Entry 7W14 (electron microscopy, 2.20 A resolution); this record covers chains B and D of the 5 polymer chains in the assembly.

Chain B:
Protein: Capsid protein VP2
From: Coxsackievirus B3
Amino-acid sequence (263 residues; row label = number of the first residue in the row):
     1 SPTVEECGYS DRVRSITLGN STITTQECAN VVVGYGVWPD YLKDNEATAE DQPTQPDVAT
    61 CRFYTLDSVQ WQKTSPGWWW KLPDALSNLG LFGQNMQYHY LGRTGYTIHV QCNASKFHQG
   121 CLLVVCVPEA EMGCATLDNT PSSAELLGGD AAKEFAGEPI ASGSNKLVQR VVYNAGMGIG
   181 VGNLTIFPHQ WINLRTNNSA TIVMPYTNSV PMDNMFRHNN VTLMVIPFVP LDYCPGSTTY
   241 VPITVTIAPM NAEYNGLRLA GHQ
Unresolved in the structure: 1-7

Chain D:
Protein: Capsid protein VP4
From: Coxsackievirus B3
Amino-acid sequence (68 residues; each row starts with the number of its first residue):
     1 GAQVSTQKTG AHETGLNASG NSIIHYTNIN YYKDAASNSA TRQDFAQDPG KFTEPVKDIM
    61 IKSLPALN
Unresolved in the structure: 13-22

How chain B and chain D interact:
Pairs across the interface (18; chain B residue first):
  Ser10(B) with Asn68(D), hydrogen bond (side chain-backbone)
  Asp11(B) with Ala66(D); Leu67(D); Asn68(D), hydrogen bond (side chain-backbone)
  Arg12(B) with Leu67(D)
  Arg14(B) with Asp58(D), salt bridge
  Ala29(B) with Leu67(D)
  Asn30(B) with Val56(D); Lys57(D); Asp58(D), hydrogen bond (side chain-backbone); Met60(D), hydrogen bond
  Val31(B) with Val56(D); Lys57(D), hydrogen bond (backbone-backbone)
  Val32(B) with Pro55(D)
  Val33(B) with Pro55(D), hydrogen bond (backbone-backbone)
  Tyr35(B) with Lys51(D); Phe52(D), hydrophobic
  Thr196(B) with Leu67(D)
Interface residues without a listed pair, chain B (15 interface residues in all): Cys28, Gly34, Gly36, Trp38

Summary:
The interface between chain B and chain D involves 15 residues on one side and 10 on the other, with 6
hydrogen bonds and 1 salt bridge. Polar pairs include Arg14(B)-Asp58(D), Ser10(B)-Asn68(D) and
Asp11(B)-Asn68(D).
Here chain B is Capsid protein VP2 and chain D is Capsid protein VP4, both from Coxsackievirus B3. Entry 7W14
(Coxsackievirus B3 at pH7.4 (VP3-234E) incubation with coxsackievirus and adenovirus receptor for 20min) was
determined by electron microscopy together with 7VXH, 7VXZ, 7VY0, 7VY5, 7VY6, 7VYK and 3 further entries from
the same study.
